8VSM - chains A and P; structure by X-ray diffraction, 1.50 A resolution.

[Chain A]
Name: 14-3-3 protein sigma
Organism: Homo sapiens
UniProt: P31947 (1433S_HUMAN); residue numbers follow UniProt; this construct covers 1-231
Sequence (236 residues; numbered -4 to 231; the number before each row is that of its first residue; numbers below 1 keep their minus sign (Gly-4 is residue -4)):
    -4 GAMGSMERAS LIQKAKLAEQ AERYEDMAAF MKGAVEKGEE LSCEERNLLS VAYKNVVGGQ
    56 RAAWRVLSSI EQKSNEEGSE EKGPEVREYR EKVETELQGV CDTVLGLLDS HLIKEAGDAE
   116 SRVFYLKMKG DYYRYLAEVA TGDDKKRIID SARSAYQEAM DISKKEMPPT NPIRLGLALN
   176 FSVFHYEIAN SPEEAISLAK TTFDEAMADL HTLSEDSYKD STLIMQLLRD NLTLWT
Differences from the reference sequence: expression tag (-4 to 0)
Covalently attached groups: compound WQN linked to Cys38
Ion coordination: Mg2+ site 1 near Glu2 (its only coordinating residue here); Mg2+ site 2: Glu75, Glu161; Mg2+ site 3 near Glu89 (its only coordinating residue here)
Ligand contacts: WQN (1-[8-(4-bromophenyl)sulfonyl-5-oxa-2,8-diazaspiro[3.5]nonan-2-yl]-2-chloranyl-ethanone): Arg41, Asn42, Ser45, Glu115, Phe119, Lys122, Pro167, Ile168, Leu218, Ile219
Curated features (UniProtKB/Swiss-Prot):
  - site (Interaction with phosphoserine on interacting protein): Arg56, Arg129
  - modified residue (Phosphoserine): Ser5, Ser74

[Chain P]
Name: Serine/threonine-protein kinase A-Raf phosphopeptide
Notes: EC 2.7.11.1; fragment: residues 209-220 (Uniprot numbering)
UniProt: P10398 (ARAF_HUMAN); numbering as in UniProt (aligned over 209-220)
Sequence (12 residues; row label = number of the first residue in the row):
   209 RIRSTSTPNV HM
Not modelled in the structure: 209, 219-220
Modified residues: Ser214 (phosphoserine; SEP)
Ligand contacts: WQN (1-[8-(4-bromophenyl)sulfonyl-5-oxa-2,8-diazaspiro[3.5]nonan-2-yl]-2-chloranyl-ethanone): Thr215, Pro216, Val218
Curated features (UniProtKB/Swiss-Prot):
  - modified residue: Ser214 (Phosphoserine)

[Chain A / chain P interface]
Pairs across the interface (24):
  Val46(A) - Asn217(P)
  Lys49(A) - Asn217(P)
  Asn50(A) - Asn217(P)
  Arg56(A) - Ser214(P)
  Arg60(A) - Arg211(P)
  Lys122(A) - Thr215(P)
  Arg129(A) - Ser214(P)
  Tyr130(A) - Ser214(P)
  Gly171(A) - Thr215(P)
  Leu174(A) - Thr213(P)
  Leu174(A) - Ser214(P)
  Leu174(A) - Thr215(P)
  Asn175(A) - Ser214(P)
  Asn175(A) - Thr215(P)  hydrogen bond (side chain-backbone)
  Val178(A) - Ser212(P)
  Val178(A) - Thr213(P)
  Tyr181(A) - Ser212(P)
  Glu182(A) - Arg211(P)
  Glu182(A) - Ser212(P)  hydrogen bond
  Leu222(A) - Pro216(P)
  Asn226(A) - Ser212(P)
  Asn226(A) - Thr213(P)  hydrogen bond (side chain-backbone)
  Leu229(A) - Ser212(P)
  Trp230(A) - Ser212(P)  hydrogen bond
Also at the interface, not in a pair above, chain A (20 interface residues in all): Asn42, Ser45
Also at the interface, not in a pair above, chain P (9 interface residues in all): Ile210, Val218

[Overview]
Chain A and chain P form an interface of 20 and 9 residues respectively, with 4 hydrogen bonds. Polar pairs
include Asn175(A)-Thr215(P), Glu182(A)-Ser212(P) and Asn226(A)-Thr213(P). Bound to chain P: compound WQN.
Compound WQN is covalently linked to Cys38(A).
Chain A is 14-3-3 protein sigma (Homo sapiens) and chain P is Serine/threonine-protein kinase A-Raf
phosphopeptide; the structure, Ternary structure of 14-3-3 sigma, ARAF phosphopeptide (pS214) and compound 78
(1124378), was determined by X-ray diffraction.
